Entry 1AYD (X-ray diffraction, 2.20 A resolution); this record covers chain A.

[Chain A]
Name: Protein-tyrosine phosphatase syp (N-TERMINAL SH2 domain)
From: Mus musculus
Notes: EC 3.1.3.48
Reference sequence: P35235 (PTN11_MOUSE); residue numbers follow UniProt; this construct covers 4-103
Sequence (101 residues; numbered 3 to 103; the number before each row is that of its first residue):
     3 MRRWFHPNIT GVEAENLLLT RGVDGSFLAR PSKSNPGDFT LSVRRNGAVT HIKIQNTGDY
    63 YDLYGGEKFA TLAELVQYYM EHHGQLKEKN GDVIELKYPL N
Curated features (UniProtKB/Swiss-Prot):
  - modified residue (Phosphotyrosine): Tyr62, Tyr66

[In short]
Chain A is Protein-tyrosine phosphatase syp (N-TERMINAL SH2 domain) (Mus musculus); the structure, Crystal
structures of peptide complexes of the amino-terminal SH2 domain of the syp tyrosine phosphatase, was
determined by X-ray diffraction together with 1AYA, 1AYB and 1AYC from the same study.
